PDB entry 2WBB | X-ray diffraction, 2.22 A resolution | chains B and D of the 4 polymer chains in the assembly

# Chain B (and D)
Molecule: Fructose-1,6-bisphosphatase 1
Organism: Homo sapiens
Notes: EC 3.1.3.11; chain D of this document is another copy of the same molecule, construct and numbering; everything in this record applies to it too
Reference sequence: P09467 (F16P1_HUMAN); residues 0-337 here correspond to UniProt positions 1-338 (UniProt number = residue number + 1)
Amino-acid sequence (338 residues; each row starts with the number of its first residue; numbering starts at 0):
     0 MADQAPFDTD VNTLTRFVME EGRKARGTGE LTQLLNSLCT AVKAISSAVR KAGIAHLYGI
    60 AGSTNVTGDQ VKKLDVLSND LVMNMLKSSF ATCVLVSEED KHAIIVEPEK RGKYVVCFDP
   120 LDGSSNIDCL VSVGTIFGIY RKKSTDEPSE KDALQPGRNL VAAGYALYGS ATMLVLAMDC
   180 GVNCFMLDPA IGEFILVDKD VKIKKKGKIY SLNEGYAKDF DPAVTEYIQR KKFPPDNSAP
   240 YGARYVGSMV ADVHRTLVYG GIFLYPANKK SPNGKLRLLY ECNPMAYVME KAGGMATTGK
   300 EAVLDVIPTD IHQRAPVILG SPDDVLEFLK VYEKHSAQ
Unresolved in the structure: 0-8, 62-71, 337
Swiss-Prot annotation at these positions:
  - binding site (AMP): V17 to G21, T27 to T31, K112, Y113, R140
  - binding site (Mg(2+)): D68, E97, D118, L120, D121, E280
  - binding site (substrate): D121 to S124, N212 to Y215, R243 to M248, Y264, K274 to R276
  - modified residue: A1 (N-acetylalanine), K150 (N6-succinyllysine), Y215 (Phosphotyrosine), Y244 (Phosphotyrosine), Y264 (Phosphotyrosine)
Small-molecule neighbours:
  - RO3 (n-{[(2Z)-5-bromo-1,3-thiazol-2(3h)-ylidene]carbamoyl}-4-methylbenzenesulfonamide), molecule 1: V17, M18, E20, G21, R22, A24, G26, T27, G28, E29, L30, T31, Y113, M177
  - RO3, molecule 2: T27, G28, T31, Q32

# Interface between chain B and chain D
Residue-residue contacts - 51 pairs, chain B then chain D:
  D9(B) with S87(D); K109(D), salt bridge
  V10(B) with N83(D); M84(D), hydrophobic
  T14(B) with T14(D); N35(D)
  R15(B) with S36(D), hydrogen bond; M84(D), hydrogen bond (side chain-backbone); S87(D), hydrogen bond; S88(D)
  M18(B) with T14(D); M18(D), hydrophobic; T31(D); Q32(D)
  E19(B) with Q32(D)
  R22(B) with T27(D), hydrogen bond (side chain-backbone); G28(D); E29(D); Q32(D), hydrogen bond
  T27(B) with R22(D), hydrogen bond (backbone-side chain)
  G28(B) with R22(D)
  E29(B) with R22(D)
  T31(B) with M18(D)
  Q32(B) with M18(D); E19(D); R22(D), hydrogen bond
  N35(B) with T14(D)
  S36(B) with R15(D), hydrogen bond
  T39(B) with E192(D), hydrogen bond
  K42(B) with I190(D), hydrogen bond (side chain-backbone); G191(D), hydrogen bond (side chain-backbone); E192(D), salt bridge
  A43(B) with I190(D), hydrophobic
  S46(B) with A189(D)
  N83(B) with V10(D)
  M84(B) with V10(D), hydrophobic; R15(D), hydrogen bond (backbone-side chain)
  S87(B) with D9(D); R15(D), hydrogen bond
  S88(B) with R15(D)
  K109(B) with D9(D), salt bridge
  A189(B) with S46(D), hydrogen bond (backbone-side chain)
  I190(B) with K42(D), hydrogen bond (backbone-side chain); A43(D), hydrophobic; S46(D); G191(D)
  G191(B) with K42(D), hydrogen bond (backbone-side chain); I190(D); G191(D)
  E192(B) with T39(D), hydrogen bond; K42(D), salt bridge
Interface residues without a listed pair, chain B (30 interface residues in all): T12, F89, P188
Interface residues without a listed pair, chain D (30 interface residues in all): T12, F89, P188

# Summary
The chain B/chain D interface involves 30 residues from each chain, with 17 hydrogen bonds and 4 salt bridges.
Among the polar pairs are D9(B)-K109(D), K42(B)-E192(D) and R15(B)-S36(D). Ligands of chain B: compound RO3.
Chain B and chain D are both Fructose-1,6-bisphosphatase 1 (Homo sapiens); the structure,
Fructose-1,6-bisphosphatase(d-fructose-1,6-bisphosphate-1- phosphohydrolase) (e.c.3.1.3.11) complexed with an
amp site inhibitor, was determined by X-ray diffraction (same publication as 2WBD).
